PDB entry 6VVT | X-ray diffraction, 2.90 A resolution | chains A and C of the 9 polymer chains in the assembly

[Chain A]
Molecule: DNA-directed RNA polymerase subunit alpha
From: Mycolicibacterium smegmatis (strain ATCC 700084 / mc(2)155)
Notes: EC 2.7.7.6
UniProtKB: A0QSL8 (RPOA_MYCS2); residue numbers follow UniProt; this construct covers 1-350
Chain sequence (350 residues; row label = number of the first residue in the row):
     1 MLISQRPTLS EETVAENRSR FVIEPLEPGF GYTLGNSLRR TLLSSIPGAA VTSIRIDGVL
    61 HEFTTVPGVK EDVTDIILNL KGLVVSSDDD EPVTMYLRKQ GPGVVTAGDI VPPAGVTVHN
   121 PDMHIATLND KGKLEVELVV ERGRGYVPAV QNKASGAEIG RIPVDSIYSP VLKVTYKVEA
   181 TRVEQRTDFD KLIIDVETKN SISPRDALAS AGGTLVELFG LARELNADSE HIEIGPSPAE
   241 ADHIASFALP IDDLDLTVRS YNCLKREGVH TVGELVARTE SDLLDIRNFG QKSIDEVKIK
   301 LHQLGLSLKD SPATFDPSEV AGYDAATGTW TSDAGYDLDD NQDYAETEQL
Not modelled in the structure: 223-350

[Chain C]
Molecule: DNA-directed RNA polymerase subunit beta
From: Mycolicibacterium smegmatis (strain ATCC 700084 / mc(2)155)
Notes: EC 2.7.7.6
UniProtKB: P60281 (RPOB_MYCS2); residues 1-1169 here = UniProt positions 1-1169
Chain sequence (1169 residues; row label = number of the first residue in the row):
     1 MLEGCILAVS SQSKSNAITN NSVPGAPNRV SFAKLREPLE VPGLLDVQTD SFEWLVGSDR
    61 WRQAAIDRGE ENPVGGLEEV LAELSPIEDF SGSMSLSFSD PRFDEVKASV DECKDKDMTY
   121 AAPLFVTAEF INNNTGEIKS QTVFMGDFPM MTEKGTFIIN GTERVVVSQL VRSPGVYFDE
   181 TIDKSTEKTL HSVKVIPGRG AWLEFDVDKR DTVGVRIDRK RRQPVTVLLK ALGWTNEQIV
   241 ERFGFSEIMM GTLEKDTTSG TDEALLDIYR KLRPGEPPTK ESAQTLLENL FFKEKRYDLA
   301 RVGRYKVNKK LGLNAGKPIT SSTLTEEDVV ATIEYLVRLH EGQTSMTVPG GVEVPVEVDD
   361 IDHFGNRRLR TVGELIQNQI RVGLSRMERV VRERMTTQDV EAITPQTLIN IRPVVAAIKE
   421 FFGTSQLSQF MDQNNPLSGL THKRRLLALG PGGLSRERAG LEVRDVHPSH YGRMCPIETP
   481 EGPNIGLIGS LSVYARVNPF GFIETPYRKV ENGVVTDQID YLTADEEDRH VVAQANSPTD
   541 ENGRFTEDRV MVRKKGGEVE FVSADQVDYM DVSPRQMVSV ATAMIPFLEH DDANRALMGA
   601 NMQRQAVPLV RSEAPLVGTG MELRAAIDAG DVVVADKTGV IEEVSADYIT VMADDGTRQS
   661 YRLRKFARSN HGTCANQRPI VDAGQRVEAG QVIADGPCTQ NGEMALGKNL LVAIMPWEGH
   721 NYEDAIILSN RLVEEDVLTS IHIEEHEIDA RDTKLGAEEI TRDIPNVSDE VLADLDERGI
   781 VRIGAEVRDG DILVGKVTPK GETELTPEER LLRAIFGEKA REVRDTSLKV PHGESGKVIG
   841 IRVFSREDDD ELPAGVNELV RVYVAQKRKI SDGDKLAGRH GNKGVIGKIL PVEDMPFLPD
   901 GTPVDIILNT HGVPRRMNIG QILETHLGWV AKAGWNIDVA AGVPDWASKL PEELYSAPAD
   961 STVATPVFDG AQEGELAGLL GSTLPNRDGE VMVDADGKST LFDGRSGEPF PYPVTVGYMY
  1021 ILKLHHLVDD KIHARSTGPY SMITQQPLGG KAQFGGQRFG EMECWAMQAY GAAYTLQELL
  1081 TIKSDDTVGR VKVYEAIVKG ENIPEPGIPE SFKVLLKELQ SLCLNVEVLS SDGAAIEMRD
  1141 GDDEDLERAA ANLGINLSRN ESASVEDLA
Not modelled in the structure: 1-20, 88-97, 127-139, 174-361, 451-461, 545-550, 560-567, 1140-1169
Differences from the reference sequence: variant Leu447 (Ser in P60281)
Ligand contacts: sorangicin a (SRN): Val167, Ser425, Gln426, Leu427, Ser428, Gln429, Phe430, Asp432, Ser438, Thr441, His442, Arg445, Leu447, Pro480, Asn484, Ile488, Arg604
Swiss-Prot annotation at these positions:
  - mutagenesis: Gln429 (Q429K/L: Rifampicin (Rif) resistant), Asp432 (D432V: Rifampicin (Rif) resistant; D432Y: Rifampicin (Rif) resistant; RbpA no longer rescues transcription in the presence of Rif. Decreased affinity for Rif, no change in affinity for RbpA), His442 (H442D/L/P/R/Y: Rifampicin (Rif) resistant), Arg445 (R445L/P: Rifampicin (Rif) resistant), Leu449 (L449P: Rifampicin (Rif) resistant)
From the paper describing this entry:
  - conformationally variable residues (order/disorder transition): Pro451 to Gly460

[Chain A / chain C interface]
Contacting residue pairs (74):
  Arg18(A) - Arg987(C)
  Arg20(A) - Asp988(C)  salt bridge
  Tyr32(A) - Phe1002(C)  hydrophobic
  Tyr32(A) - Gly1007(C)
  Tyr32(A) - Pro1009(C)
  Thr33(A) - Glu1008(C)  hydrogen bond
  Asn36(A) - Gly1004(C)  hydrogen bond (side chain-backbone)
  Asn36(A) - Arg1005(C)  hydrogen bond (side chain-backbone)
  Asn36(A) - Gly1007(C)
  Arg39(A) - Glu893(C)  hydrogen bond (side chain-backbone)
  Arg39(A) - Phe897(C)
  Arg39(A) - Gly901(C)  hydrogen bond (side chain-backbone)
  Arg39(A) - Pro903(C)
  Arg40(A) - Glu893(C)  salt bridge
  Arg40(A) - Asp894(C)  salt bridge
  Arg40(A) - Gly1004(C)  hydrogen bond (side chain-backbone)
  Arg40(A) - Arg1005(C)
  Ser44(A) - Glu893(C)
  His61(A) - Ile783(C)
  His61(A) - Gly784(C)
  His61(A) - Val838(C)
  His61(A) - Ile839(C)  hydrogen bond (side chain-backbone)
  Glu62(A) - Lys867(C)  salt bridge
  Phe63(A) - Phe666(C)
  Phe63(A) - Ile741(C)  hydrophobic
  Phe63(A) - Ile839(C)  hydrophobic
  Phe63(A) - Ala865(C)  hydrophobic
  Thr64(A) - Phe666(C)
  Thr65(A) - Ala646(C)
  Thr65(A) - Asp647(C)  hydrogen bond
  Thr65(A) - Lys665(C)
  Gly68(A) - Ser645(C)  hydrogen bond (backbone-side chain)
  Val69(A) - Ser645(C)  hydrogen bond (backbone-side chain)
  Val69(A) - Ala646(C)  hydrogen bond (backbone-backbone)
  Lys70(A) - Ala646(C)
  Lys70(A) - Pro679(C)
  Lys70(A) - Val681(C)  hydrogen bond (side chain-backbone)
  Lys70(A) - Asp682(C)  salt bridge
  Asp72(A) - Lys665(C)  salt bridge
  Asp72(A) - Asn676(C)  hydrogen bond
  Thr74(A) - Phe666(C)
  Asp75(A) - Arg611(C)  salt bridge
  Asp75(A) - Arg678(C)  salt bridge
  Leu78(A) - Arg611(C)
  Leu78(A) - Asp736(C)
  Leu78(A) - Lys867(C)
  Asn79(A) - Arg611(C)  hydrogen bond
  Lys81(A) - Glu734(C)  hydrogen bond (side chain-backbone)
  Lys81(A) - Asp736(C)
  Lys131(A) - Glu643(C)  salt bridge
  Lys131(A) - Tyr648(C)
  Tyr146(A) - Val733(C)
  Tyr146(A) - Glu734(C)
  Tyr146(A) - Lys869(C)  hydrogen bond
  Gln151(A) - Glu786(C)
  Gln151(A) - Lys837(C)
  Asn152(A) - Glu786(C)  hydrogen bond (backbone-side chain)
  Asn152(A) - Lys837(C)  hydrogen bond
  Lys153(A) - Glu786(C)  hydrogen bond (backbone-side chain)
  Ile159(A) - Ile783(C)
  Asp165(A) - Asp736(C)
  Asp165(A) - Lys869(C)  salt bridge
  Ile167(A) - Glu734(C)
  Lys173(A) - Asp900(C)
  Lys173(A) - Thr902(C)  hydrogen bond
  Lys173(A) - Arg987(C)
  Val174(A) - Gly901(C)
  Thr175(A) - Pro899(C)  hydrogen bond (side chain-backbone)
  Thr175(A) - Asp900(C)
  Thr175(A) - Gly901(C)
  Tyr176(A) - Phe897(C)
  Tyr176(A) - Phe1002(C)  hydrophobic
  Tyr176(A) - Gly1007(C)  hydrogen bond (side chain-backbone)
  Glu197(A) - Arg987(C)  salt bridge
Interface residues without a listed pair, chain A (43 interface residues in all): Leu43, Leu60, Val66, Pro67, Glu71, Asn129, Leu172, Lys177
Interface residues without a listed pair, chain C (52 interface residues in all): Val610, Val644, Asn730, Asp774, Ala785, Val892, Leu898, Glu990, Asp1003, Ser1006

[Overview]
The interface between chain A and chain C involves 43 residues on one side and 52 on the other; the contacts
include 22 hydrogen bonds and 11 salt bridges. Polar contacts include Arg20(A)-Asp988(C), Arg40(A)-Glu893(C)
and Arg40(A)-Asp894(C). Ligands of chain C: sorangicin a. From UniProt: 5 mutagenesis sites on chain C. From
the paper: conformational variability at Pro451(C).
Here chain A is DNA-directed RNA polymerase subunit alpha and chain C is DNA-directed RNA polymerase subunit
beta, both from Mycolicibacterium smegmatis (strain ATCC 700084 / mc(2)155). Entry 6VVT (Crystal structure of
a Mycobacterium smegmatis transcription initiation complex with Rifampicin-resistant RNA polymerase and
antibiotic Sorangicin) was determined by X-ray diffraction, deposited together with 6VVS, 6VVV, 6VVX, 6VVY,
6VVZ and 6VW0.
